Entry 7DMP (electron microscopy, 3.20 A resolution); this record covers chains B and A of the 6 polymer chains in the assembly.

== Chain B ==
Protein: Radial spoke head protein 4 homolog A
From: Mus musculus
UniProt: Q8BYM7 (RSH4A_MOUSE); residues 1-716 here = UniProt positions 1-716
Amino-acid sequence (716 residues; numbered 1 to 716; the number before each row is that of its first residue):
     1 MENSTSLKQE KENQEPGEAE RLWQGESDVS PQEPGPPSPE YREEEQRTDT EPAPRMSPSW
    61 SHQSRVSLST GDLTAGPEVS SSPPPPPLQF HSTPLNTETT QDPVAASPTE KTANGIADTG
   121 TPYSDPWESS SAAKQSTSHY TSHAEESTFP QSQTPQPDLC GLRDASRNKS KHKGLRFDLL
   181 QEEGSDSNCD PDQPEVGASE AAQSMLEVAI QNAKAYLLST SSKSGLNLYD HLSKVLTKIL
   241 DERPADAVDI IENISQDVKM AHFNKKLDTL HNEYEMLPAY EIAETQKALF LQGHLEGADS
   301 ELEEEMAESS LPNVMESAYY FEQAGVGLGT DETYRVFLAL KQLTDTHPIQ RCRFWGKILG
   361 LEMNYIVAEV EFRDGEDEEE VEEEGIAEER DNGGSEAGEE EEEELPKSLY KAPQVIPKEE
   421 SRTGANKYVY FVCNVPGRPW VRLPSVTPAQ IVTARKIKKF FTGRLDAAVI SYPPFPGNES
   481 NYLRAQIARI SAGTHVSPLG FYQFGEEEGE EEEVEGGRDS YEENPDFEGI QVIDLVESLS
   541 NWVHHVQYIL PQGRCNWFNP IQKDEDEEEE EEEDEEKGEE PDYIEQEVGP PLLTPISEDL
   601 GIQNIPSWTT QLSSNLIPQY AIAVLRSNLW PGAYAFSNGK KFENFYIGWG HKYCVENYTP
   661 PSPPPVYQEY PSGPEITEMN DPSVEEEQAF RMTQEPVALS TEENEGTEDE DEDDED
Disordered / not traced: 1-276, 292-309, 378-404, 505-518, 563-584, 694-716
Reported in the primary citation:
  - disease-associated variants - A368P (citing earlier work)

== Chain A ==
Protein: Radial spoke head 1 homolog
From: Mus musculus
UniProt: Q8VIG3 (RSPH1_MOUSE); residues 1-301 here = UniProt positions 1-301
Amino-acid sequence (301 residues; row label = number of the first residue in the row):
     1 MSDLGSEELE EEGENDLGEY EGERNEVGER HGHGKARLPN GDTYEGSYEF GKRHGQGTYK
    61 FKNGARYTGD YVKNKKHGQG TFIYPDGSRY EGEWADDQRH GQGVYYYVNN DTYTGEWFNH
   121 QRHGQGTYLY AETGSKYVGT WVHGQQEGAA ELIHLNHRYQ GKFMNKNPVG PGKYVFDIGC
   181 EQHGEYRLTD TERGEEEEEE ETLVNIVPKW KALNITELAL WTPTLSEEQP PPEGQGQEEP
   241 QGLTGVGDPS EDIQAEGFEG ELEPRGADED VDTFRQESQE NSYDIDQGNL NFDEEPSDLQ
   301 D
Disordered / not traced: 1-16, 203-301

== Interface between chain B and chain A ==
Contacting residue pairs (69; chain B residue first):
  Leu-405(B) with Gly-64(A), hydrogen bond (backbone-backbone); Arg-66(A)
  Pro-406(B) with Gly-64(A); Ile-83(A); Tyr-84(A); Pro-85(A)
  Lys-407(B) with Gly-87(A)
  Ser-408(B) with Val-108(A), hydrogen bond (side chain-backbone)
  Leu-409(B) with Asp-86(A)
  Tyr-410(B) with Val-108(A); Asn-109(A)
  Lys-459(B) with Asn-156(A)
  Ile-470(B) with Leu-155(A); Asn-156(A)
  Ser-471(B) with Leu-155(A); Asn-156(A), hydrogen bond (backbone-side chain)
  Tyr-472(B) with Thr-133(A); Ser-135(A); His-154(A)
  Pro-474(B) with Glu-132(A); Thr-133(A)
  Glu-656(B) with Glu-192(A)
  Asn-657(B) with Arg-193(A); Glu-195(A)
  Thr-659(B) with Arg-193(A)
  Pro-660(B) with Tyr-174(A)
  Pro-663(B) with Tyr-130(A)
  Pro-664(B) with Tyr-130(A); Thr-133(A)
  Val-666(B) with Arg-122(A); Tyr-128(A), hydrogen bond (backbone-side chain); Gln-146(A)
  Tyr-667(B) with Tyr-107(A); Val-108(A), hydrophobic; Asn-109(A)
  Gln-668(B) with Arg-122(A), hydrogen bond; Gly-144(A); Lys-166(A)
  Glu-669(B) with Arg-99(A), salt bridge; Tyr-105(A); Tyr-107(A), hydrogen bond; Trp-117(A); Arg-122(A), salt bridge
  Tyr-670(B) with Tyr-84(A), hydrophobic; Asp-86(A); His-120(A)
  Ser-672(B) with His-120(A), hydrogen bond
  Glu-675(B) with Phe-61(A); Asn-63(A)
  Ile-676(B) with Phe-61(A); Phe-82(A), hydrophobic
  Glu-678(B) with Arg-53(A), salt bridge; Tyr-59(A); Phe-61(A); Lys-76(A), salt bridge
  Met-679(B) with Leu-38(A), hydrophobic; Asn-40(A); Arg-53(A)
  Asn-680(B) with Lys-52(A); Arg-53(A), hydrogen bond (backbone-side chain)
  Asp-681(B) with Arg-30(A), salt bridge; Lys-52(A)
  Pro-682(B) with Arg-30(A), hydrogen bond (backbone-side chain); Leu-38(A), hydrophobic
  Ser-683(B) with Glu-29(A)
  Val-684(B) with Arg-24(A); Glu-29(A)
  Glu-687(B) with Arg-24(A), salt bridge
  Phe-690(B) with Leu-17(A)
Other interface residues (no listed pair), chain B (39 interface residues in all): Pro-413, Pro-473, Ser-662, Pro-665, Thr-677
Other interface residues (no listed pair), chain A (54 interface residues in all): Gly-28, Pro-39, Tyr-71, Asn-74, Asn-110, Trp-141, Leu-152, Asn-167, Tyr-186, Asp-190, Gly-194
Interface features reported in the paper:
  - interface residues, chain B: Leu-405(B), Leu-465(B), Asn-657(B)
  - interface residues, chain A: Gly-78(A), Gly-148(A)

== In short ==
Chain B and chain A form an interface of 39 and 54 residues respectively; the contacts include 9 hydrogen
bonds and 6 salt bridges. Among the polar pairs are Glu-669(B)/Arg-99(A), Glu-669(B)/Arg-122(A) and
Glu-678(B)/Arg-53(A). From the paper: interface residues Leu-405(B), Leu-465(B) and Gly-78(A) among others.
Here chain B is Radial spoke head protein 4 homolog A and chain A is Radial spoke head 1 homolog, both from
Mus musculus. Entry 7DMP (Mouse radial spoke complex) was determined by electron microscopy.
